1S5B - chains A and E of the 6 polymer chains in the assembly; structure by X-ray diffraction, 2.13 A resolution.

Chain A:
Protein: Cholera enterotoxin, A chain precursor
Source organism: Vibrio cholerae
Notes: EC 2.4.2.36
UniProtKB: P01555 (CHTA_VIBCH); residues 1-240 here correspond to UniProt positions 19-258 (UniProt number = residue number + 18)
Amino-acid sequence (240 residues; each row starts with the number of its first residue):
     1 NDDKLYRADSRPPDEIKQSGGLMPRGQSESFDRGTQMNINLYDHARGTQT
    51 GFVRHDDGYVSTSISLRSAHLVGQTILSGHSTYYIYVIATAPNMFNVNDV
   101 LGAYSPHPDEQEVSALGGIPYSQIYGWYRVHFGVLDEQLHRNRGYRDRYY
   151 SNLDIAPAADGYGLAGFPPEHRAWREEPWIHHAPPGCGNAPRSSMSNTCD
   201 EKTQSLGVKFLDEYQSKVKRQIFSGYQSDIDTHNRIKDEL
Not modelled in the structure: 26-36, 47-52, 137, 189-197, 236-240
Sequence notes: engineered mutation Ser-30 (Tyr in P01555)
Cystine bridges: Cys-187/Cys-199
Ion coordination: Na+: Asn-1, Thr-90, Tyr-150, Leu-153
UniProt features mapped onto this chain:
  - active site: Glu-112
  - binding site (NAD(+)): Arg-7 to Ser-10, Met-23 to Arg-25

Chain E:
Protein: cholera toxin B protein (CTB)
Source organism: Vibrio cholerae
UniProtKB: P01556 (CHTB_VIBCH); residues 1-103 here correspond to UniProt positions 22-124 (UniProt number = residue number + 21)
Amino-acid sequence (103 residues; each row starts with the number of its first residue):
     1 TPQNITDLCAEYHNTQIHTLNDKIFSYTESLAGKREMAIITFKNGATFQV
    51 EVPGSQHIDSQKKAIERMKDTLRIAYLTEAKVEKLCVWNNKTPHAIAAIS
   101 MAN
Cystine bridges: Cys-9/Cys-86

Interface between chain A and chain E:
Pairs across the interface (13):
  Ser-216(A) / Thr-78(E)
  Ser-216(A) / Glu-79(E)  hydrogen bond
  Lys-219(A) / Glu-79(E)  salt bridge
  Arg-220(A) / Thr-78(E)
  Arg-220(A) / Asn-103(E)
  Phe-223(A) / Leu-77(E)
  Phe-223(A) / Thr-78(E)
  Ser-224(A) / Thr-78(E)
  Gln-227(A) / Ile-74(E)
  Gln-227(A) / Leu-77(E)
  Gln-227(A) / Thr-78(E)
  Ile-230(A) / Ile-74(E)  hydrophobic
  Thr-232(A) / Arg-67(E)
Interface residues without a listed pair, chain E (8 interface residues in all): Asp-70, Arg-73

Summary:
The chain A/chain E interface involves 8 residues from each chain; the contacts include 1 hydrogen bond and 1
salt bridge. Among the polar pairs are Lys-219(A)/Glu-79(E) and Ser-216(A)/Glu-79(E). From UniProt:
active-site residue Glu-112(A) and 7 NAD+-binding residues on chain A.
Here chain A is Cholera enterotoxin, A chain precursor and chain E is cholera toxin B protein (CTB), both from
Vibrio cholerae. Entry 1S5B (Cholera holotoxin with an A-subunit Y30S mutation Form 3) was determined by X-ray
diffraction, deposited together with 1S5C, 1S5D, 1S5E and 1S5F.
